PDB entry 7UPT | electron microscopy, 3.50 A resolution | chains B and D of the 7 polymer chains in the assembly

== Chain B (and D) ==
Molecule: Outer mitochondrial transmembrane helix translocase
From: Homo sapiens
Notes: EC 7.4.2.-; chain D of this document is another copy of the same molecule, construct and numbering; everything in this record applies to it too
UniProtKB: Q8NBU5 (ATAD1_HUMAN); residues 42-361 here = UniProt positions 42-361
Amino-acid sequence (341 residues; row label = number of the first residue in the row):
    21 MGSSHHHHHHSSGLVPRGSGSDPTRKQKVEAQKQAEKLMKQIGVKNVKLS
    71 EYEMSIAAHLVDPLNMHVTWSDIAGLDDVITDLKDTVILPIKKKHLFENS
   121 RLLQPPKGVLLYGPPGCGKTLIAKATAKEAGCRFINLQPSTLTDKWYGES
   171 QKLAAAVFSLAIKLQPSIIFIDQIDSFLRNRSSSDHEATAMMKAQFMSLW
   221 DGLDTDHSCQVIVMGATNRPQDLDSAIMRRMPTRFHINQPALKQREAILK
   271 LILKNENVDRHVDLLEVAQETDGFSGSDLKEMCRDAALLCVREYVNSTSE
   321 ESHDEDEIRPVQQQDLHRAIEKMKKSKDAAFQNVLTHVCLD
Unresolved in the structure: 21-42, 316-327, 352-361 (chain D: 21-45, 316-327, 352-361)
Differences from the reference sequence: initiating methionine (21); expression tag (22-41); engineered mutation Gln193 (Glu in Q8NBU5)
Curated features (UniProtKB/Swiss-Prot):
  - binding site (ATP): Gly133 to Thr140
  - modified residue: Ser322 (Phosphoserine)
  - natural variant: Gln54 (Q54H: In HKPX4; uncertain significance), Val107 (V107I: In a colorectal cancer sample), Glu276 to Asp361 (deletion: In HKPX4)
Metal / ion sites: Mg2+: Thr140 (together with ATP)
Residues lining bound ligands:
  - ATP (adenosine-5'-triphosphate), molecule 1: Asp92, Ala94, Pro135, Gly136, Cys137, Gly138, Lys139, Thr140, Leu141, Asp192, Gln193, Ala236, Asn238, Ile268, Leu271, Gly296, Ser297, Lys300
  - ATP, molecule 2: Asp221, Asp226, Arg249, Arg250
From the paper describing this entry:
  - binding site for Unknown peptide substrate: Trp166, Tyr167, His206

== Chain B / chain D interface ==
Contacting residue pairs - 69 pairs, chain B then chain D:
  Pro135(B) with Ser245(D); Ala246(D), hydrophobic
  Gly136(B) with Arg249(D)
  Thr140(B) with Gly222(D)
  Lys144(B) with Leu223(D), hydrogen bond (side chain-backbone); Thr225(D)
  Phe154(B) with Leu223(D), hydrophobic
  Asn156(B) with Leu223(D)
  Gln158(B) with Ser218(D), hydrogen bond
  Ser160(B) with Gln171(D); Lys172(D); Gln215(D), hydrogen bond
  Thr163(B) with Tyr167(D); Gly168(D); Gln171(D), hydrogen bond; Lys172(D), hydrogen bond (backbone-side chain); Met211(D)
  Asp164(B) with Tyr167(D); Lys172(D)
  Lys165(B) with Trp166(D); Tyr167(D); Glu169(D), salt bridge
  Asp192(B) with Ser218(D), hydrogen bond; Gly222(D)
  Gln193(B) with Arg201(D); Ala214(D); Met217(D)
  Ser196(B) with Ala210(D); Ala214(D)
  Phe197(B) with Met211(D), hydrophobic
  Arg199(B) with Ser203(D), hydrogen bond (side chain-backbone); Asp205(D), salt bridge; His206(D), hydrogen bond (side chain-backbone); Glu207(D); Ala210(D)
  Asp205(B) with Glu207(D)
  His206(B) with Glu207(D), salt bridge
  Thr209(B) with Tyr167(D), hydrogen bond; Glu207(D), hydrogen bond
  Asn238(B) with Arg201(D); Met217(D); Ala246(D)
  Arg239(B) with Arg201(D)
  Glu276(B) with Ser120(D), hydrogen bond; Leu122(D)
  Ser297(B) with Arg249(D), hydrogen bond
  Lys300(B) with Leu122(D)
  Glu301(B) with Pro252(D); Thr253(D)
  Cys303(B) with Leu122(D), hydrophobic
  Arg304(B) with Leu122(D); Gln124(D), hydrogen bond (side chain-backbone); Pro125(D); Pro126(D)
  Ala307(B) with Leu123(D), hydrophobic
  Leu308(B) with Thr106(D)
  Leu309(B) with Asp105(D)
  Val311(B) with Phe117(D), hydrophobic; Leu123(D), hydrophobic
  Arg312(B) with Asp105(D), salt bridge; Leu109(D)
  Met343(B) with Pro252(D)
  Lys345(B) with Tyr132(D)
  Ser346(B) with Tyr132(D); Arg254(D), hydrogen bond (backbone-side chain)
  Lys347(B) with Arg254(D)
  Ala349(B) with Tyr132(D), hydrophobic; Pro240(D)
  Ala350(B) with Gln241(D), hydrogen bond (backbone-side chain)
Also at the interface, not in a pair above, chain B (47 interface residues in all): Val81, Met86, Ala143, Trp166, Phe190, Ala208, Asp242, Ser295, Lys342
Also at the interface, not in a pair above, chain D (47 interface residues in all): Lys46, Tyr72, Asp102, Pro110, Ser202, Asp221, Asp224, Met248

== In short ==
The chain B/chain D interface involves 47 residues from each chain, with 15 hydrogen bonds and 4 salt bridges.
Among the polar pairs are Lys165(B)-Glu169(D), Arg199(B)-Asp205(D) and His206(B)-Glu207(D). Bound to chain B:
ATP. UniProt lists 8 ATP-binding residues on chain B. From the paper: a binding site for Unknown peptide
substrate at Trp166(B), Tyr167(B) and His206(B).
Chain B and chain D are both Outer mitochondrial transmembrane helix translocase (Homo sapiens); the
structure, Human mitochondrial AAA protein ATAD1 (with a catalytic dead mutation) in complex with a peptide
substrate ..., was determined by electron microscopy, deposited together with 7UPR.
